PDB entry 7O5M | X-ray diffraction, 2.20 A resolution | chains A and C

== Chain A (and C) ==
Protein: Adenosylhomocysteinase
Organism: Synechocystis sp. (strain PCC 6803 / Kazusa)
Notes: EC 3.3.1.1; chain C of this document is another copy of the same molecule, construct and numbering; everything in this record applies to it too
Reference sequence: P74008 (SAHH_SYNY3); residues 1-425 here = UniProt positions 1-425
Chain sequence (425 residues; each row starts with the number of its first residue):
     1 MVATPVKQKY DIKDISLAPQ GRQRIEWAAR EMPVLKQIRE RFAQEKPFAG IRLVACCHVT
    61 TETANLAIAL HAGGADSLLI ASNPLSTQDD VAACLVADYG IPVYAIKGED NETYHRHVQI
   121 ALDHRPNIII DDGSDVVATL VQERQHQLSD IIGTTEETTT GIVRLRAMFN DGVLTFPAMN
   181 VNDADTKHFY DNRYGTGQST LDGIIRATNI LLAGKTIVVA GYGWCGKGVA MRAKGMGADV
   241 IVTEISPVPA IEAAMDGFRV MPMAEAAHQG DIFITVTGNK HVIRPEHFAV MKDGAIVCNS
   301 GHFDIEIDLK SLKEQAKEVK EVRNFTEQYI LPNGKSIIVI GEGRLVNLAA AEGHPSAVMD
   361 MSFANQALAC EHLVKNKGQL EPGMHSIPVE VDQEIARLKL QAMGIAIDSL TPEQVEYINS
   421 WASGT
Unresolved in the structure: 1-8, 423-425 (chain C: 1-8, 422-425)
Residues lining bound ligands:
  - adenosine (ADN): His58, Thr60, Glu62, Thr63, Asp132, Glu157, Thr158, Asn182, Lys187, Asp191, His302, Leu345, Asn347, Leu348, Glu352, Gly353, His354, Met359, Phe363
  - NAD (nicotinamide-adenine-dinucleotide): Thr158, Thr159, Thr160, Lys187, Asp191, Asn192, Thr196, Ala220, Gly221, Tyr222, Gly223, Trp224, Cys225, Gly226, Thr243, Glu244, Ile245, Ser246, Pro249, Val276, Thr277, Gly278, Asn279, Val282, Ser300, Gly301, His302, Glu306, Leu345, Asn347, Leu348, His354, Leu410, Gln414

== Interface between chain A and chain C ==
Pairs across the interface (66):
  Gln23(A) - Glu321(C)  hydrogen bond (side chain-backbone)
  Gln23(A) - Val322(C)
  Gln23(A) - Arg323(C)
  Arg24(A) - Arg323(C)
  Trp27(A) - Thr208(C)  hydrogen bond (side chain-backbone)
  Trp27(A) - Val322(C)  hydrophobic
  Trp27(A) - Arg323(C)
  Arg30(A) - Gly294(C)  hydrogen bond (side chain-backbone)
  Arg30(A) - Gln328(C)
  Arg30(A) - Ile338(C)
  Glu31(A) - Ile210(C)
  Glu31(A) - Lys215(C)  salt bridge
  Gln198(A) - Ile205(C)
  Gln198(A) - Ile210(C)  hydrogen bond (side chain-backbone)
  Gln198(A) - Leu211(C)
  Gln198(A) - Leu212(C)  hydrogen bond (side chain-backbone)
  Gln198(A) - Met236(C)
  Asp202(A) - Ile205(C)
  Asp202(A) - Asn209(C)
  Ile205(A) - Gln198(C)
  Ile205(A) - Asp202(C)
  Ile205(A) - Arg206(C)
  Arg206(A) - Ile205(C)  hydrogen bond (side chain-backbone)
  Arg206(A) - Arg206(C)
  Thr208(A) - Trp27(C)  hydrogen bond (backbone-side chain)
  Asn209(A) - Asp202(C)
  Asn209(A) - Glu352(C)
  Asn209(A) - Gly353(C)  hydrogen bond (side chain-backbone)
  Asn209(A) - His354(C)
  Asn209(A) - Pro355(C)
  Ile210(A) - Glu31(C)
  Ile210(A) - Gln198(C)  hydrogen bond (backbone-side chain)
  Ile210(A) - Pro355(C)
  Leu211(A) - Gln198(C)
  Leu211(A) - Pro355(C)
  Leu211(A) - Ala357(C)  hydrophobic
  Leu211(A) - Val358(C)  hydrophobic
  Leu212(A) - Gln198(C)  hydrogen bond (backbone-side chain)
  Ala213(A) - Arg232(C)
  Lys215(A) - Glu31(C)  salt bridge
  Arg232(A) - Ala213(C)
  Arg232(A) - Gly235(C)  hydrogen bond (side chain-backbone)
  Arg232(A) - Met236(C)
  Arg232(A) - Gly237(C)
  Gly235(A) - Arg232(C)  hydrogen bond (backbone-side chain)
  Gly235(A) - Gly235(C)
  Met236(A) - Gln198(C)
  Met236(A) - Arg232(C)
  Met236(A) - Met236(C)  hydrophobic
  Gly237(A) - Arg232(C)
  Glu321(A) - Gln23(C)  hydrogen bond
  Val322(A) - Gln23(C)
  Val322(A) - Trp27(C)  hydrophobic
  Arg323(A) - Gln23(C)
  Arg323(A) - Arg24(C)
  Arg323(A) - Trp27(C)
  Arg323(A) - Glu352(C)  salt bridge
  Gln328(A) - Arg30(C)
  Glu352(A) - Asn209(C)
  Glu352(A) - Arg323(C)  salt bridge
  Gly353(A) - Asn209(C)  hydrogen bond (backbone-side chain)
  His354(A) - Asn209(C)
  Pro355(A) - Asn209(C)
  Pro355(A) - Ile210(C)
  Pro355(A) - Leu211(C)
  Ala357(A) - Leu211(C)  hydrophobic
Also at the interface, not in a pair above, chain A (39 interface residues in all): Tyr194, Met231, Gly294, Ile296, Thr326, Ser336, Ile338, Ser356, Val358, Met403
Also at the interface, not in a pair above, chain C (39 interface residues in all): Tyr194, Gly214, Met231, Ile296, Thr326, Ser336, Ser356

== Summary ==
Chain A and chain C each contribute 39 residues to their interface; the contacts include 14 hydrogen bonds and
4 salt bridges. Among the polar pairs are Glu31(A)-Lys215(C), Arg323(A)-Glu352(C) and Gln23(A)-Glu321(C).
Ligands of chain A: NAD and adenosine.
Both chains are Adenosylhomocysteinase (Synechocystis sp. (strain PCC 6803 / Kazusa)). Entry 7O5M (Crystal
structure of S-adenosyl-L-homocysteine hydrolase from Synechocystis sp. PCC 6803 cocrystallized with adenosine
in the presence ...) was determined by X-ray diffraction together with 7ZD7, 7ZD8, 7ZD9 and 7O5L from the same
study.
